Entry 8G1R (electron microscopy, 3.40 A resolution); this record covers chains B and C of the 5 polymer chains in the assembly.

== Chain B (and C) ==
Protein: major head protein
Organism: Vibrio phage ICP1_2011_A
Notes: chain C of this document is another copy of the same molecule, construct and numbering; everything in this record applies to it too
Reference sequence: A0A385IH56 (A0A385IH56_9CAUD); residues 1-339 here = UniProt positions 1-339
Chain sequence (345 residues; row label = number of the first residue in the row):
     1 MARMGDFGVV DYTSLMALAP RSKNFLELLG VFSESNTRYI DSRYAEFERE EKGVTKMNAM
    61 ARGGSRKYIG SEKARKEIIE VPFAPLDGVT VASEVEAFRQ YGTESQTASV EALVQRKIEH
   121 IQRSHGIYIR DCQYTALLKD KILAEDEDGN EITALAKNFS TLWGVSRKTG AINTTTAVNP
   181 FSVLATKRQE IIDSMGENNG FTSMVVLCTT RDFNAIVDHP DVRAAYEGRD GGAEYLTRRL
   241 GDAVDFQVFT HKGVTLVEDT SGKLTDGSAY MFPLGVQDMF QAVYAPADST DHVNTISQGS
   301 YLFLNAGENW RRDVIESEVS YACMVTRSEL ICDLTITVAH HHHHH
Disordered / not traced: 1-7, 339-345
Sequence notes: expression tag (340-345)
From the paper describing this entry:
  - mutagenesis - R223H, E234K: increased growth with Serine protease
  - mutagenesis - R223H: decreased binding to Serine protease

== Interface between chain B and chain C ==
Contacting residue pairs - 33 pairs, chain B then chain C:
  F83(B) with M60(C); A61(C)
  A84(B) with N58(C)
  P85(B) with A61(C)
  L86(B) with M57(C), hydrophobic; Y68(C)
  D87(B) with Y68(C), hydrogen bond (backbone-backbone); I69(C)
  G88(B) with G70(C)
  S124(B) with T55(C)
  Y128(B) with N58(C); A59(C)
  R130(B) with E197(C), hydrogen bond (side chain-backbone); N198(C)
  L143(B) with A59(C)
  A144(B) with M60(C), hydrophobic
  E145(B) with A59(C); M60(C), hydrogen bond (backbone-backbone)
  D146(B) with A59(C)
  I152(B) with A61(C)
  R211(B) with Q189(C)
  N214(B) with Q189(C)
  D245(B) with T202(C)
  Q247(B) with R188(C)
  T260(B) with N199(C); F201(C)
  S261(B) with G196(C); E197(C); N198(C); N199(C)
  G262(B) with G196(C)
  D288(B) with G63(C); G64(C), hydrogen bond (side chain-backbone)
Also at the interface, not in a pair above, chain B (25 interface residues in all): P82, H120, T210
Also at the interface, not in a pair above, chain C (24 interface residues in all): R62, K67, S71, I192, D193

== Overview ==
25 residues of chain B and 24 residues of chain C are in contact; the contacts include 4 hydrogen bonds. Polar
contacts include R130(B)-E197(C), D288(B)-G64(C) and D87(B)-Y68(C). The paper reports that R223H and E234K of
chain B increase growth with Serine protease; R223H of chain B reduces binding to Serine protease.
Both chains are major head protein (Vibrio phage ICP1_2011_A). Entry 8G1R (A Vibrio cholerae viral satellite
enables efficient horizontal transfer by using an external scaffold to assemble ...) was determined by
electron microscopy.
